Entry 8SWX (electron microscopy, 3.90 A resolution); this record covers chains D and F of the 8 polymer chains in the assembly.

== Chain D ==
Molecule: Transmembrane protein gp41
From: Human immunodeficiency virus 1
Amino-acid sequence (153 residues; each row starts with the number of its first residue):
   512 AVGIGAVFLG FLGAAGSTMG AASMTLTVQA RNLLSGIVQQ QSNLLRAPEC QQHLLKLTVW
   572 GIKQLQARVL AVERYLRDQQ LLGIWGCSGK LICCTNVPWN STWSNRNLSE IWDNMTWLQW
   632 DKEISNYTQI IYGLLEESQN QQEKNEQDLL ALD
Unresolved in the structure: 512-521, 548-570, 664
Cystine bridges: Cys598-Cys604
Glycans and other covalent adducts: N-acetylglucosamine (NAG) linked to Asn611, Asn618, Asn637
From the paper describing this entry:
  - mutagenesis - N611A: increased binding to experimental group

== Chain F ==
Molecule: Surface protein gp120
From: Human immunodeficiency virus 1
Amino-acid sequence (516 residues; row label = number of the first residue in the row; note: 13 numbers in that range are skipped by the numbering (no residue carries them; nothing is unmodelled there); a row labelled like 185A-185K holds insertion residues (185A, then the next letters in order); numbers below 1 keep their minus sign (Met-4 is residue -4)):
    -4 MDAMKRGLCC VLLLCGAVFV SPSQEIHARF RRGARAENLW VTVYYGVPVW KDAETTLFCA
    56 SDAKAYETKK HNVWATHCCV PTDPNPQEIH LENVTEEFNM WKNNMVEQMH TDIISLWDQS
   116 LKPCVKLTPL CVTLQCTNVT NNITDD
   150 MRGELKNCSF NMTTELRDKK QKVYSLFYRL DVVQIN
185A-185K ENQGNRSNNSN
   189 KEYRLINCNT SAITQACPKV SFEPIPIHYC APAGFAILKC KDKKFNGTGP CTNVSTVQCT
   249 HGIKPVVSTQ LLLNGSLAEE EVIIRSENIT NNAKNILVQL NESVQINCTR PNNNTRKSIR
   309 I
   312 GPGQWFYATG DIIGDIRQAH CNVSKATWNE TLGKVVKQLR KHFGNNTIIR FANSSGGDLE
   372 VTTHSFNCGG EFFYCNTSGL FNSTWISNTS VQGSNSTGSN DSITLPCRIK QIINMWQRIG
   432 QAMYAPPIQG VIRCVSNITG LILTRDGGST NSTTETFRPG GGDMRDNWRS ELYKYKVVKI
   492 EPLGVAPTRC KRRVVGRRRR RR
Unresolved in the structure: -4 to 31, 58-65, 185A-185K, 399-410, 458-463, 505-513
Cystine bridges: Cys54-Cys73, Cys119-Cys205, Cys126-Cys196, Cys131-Cys157, Cys218-Cys247, Cys228-Cys239, Cys296-Cys332, Cys379-Cys445, Cys386-Cys418
Glycans and other covalent adducts: N-acetylglucosamine (NAG) linked to Asn88, Asn156, Asn160, Asn197, Asn234, Asn241, Asn262, Asn276, Asn289, Asn295, Asn301, Asn333, Asn340, Asn387, Asn448
From the paper describing this entry:
  - mutagenesis - T465N: decreased binding to control group

== How chain D and chain F interact ==
Pairs across the interface (95):
  Phe522(D) - Ile84(F)  hydrophobic
  Leu523(D) - Pro43(F)
  Leu523(D) - Trp45(F)  hydrophobic
  Leu523(D) - Leu86(F)
  Gly524(D) - Ile84(F)
  Gly524(D) - Leu86(F)
  Ala526(D) - Pro43(F)
  Ala526(D) - Trp45(F)  hydrophobic
  Ala526(D) - Glu87(F)
  Ala526(D) - Val89(F)
  Gly527(D) - Glu87(F)
  Gly527(D) - Asn88(F)
  Gly527(D) - Val89(F)
  Met530(D) - Ala497(F)  hydrophobic
  Leu537(D) - Tyr40(F)
  Leu537(D) - Gly41(F)
  Leu537(D) - Val42(F)
  Gln540(D) - Gly41(F)  hydrogen bond (side chain-backbone)
  Leu544(D) - Tyr40(F)
  Leu544(D) - Ala221(F)
  Leu544(D) - Gly222(F)
  Leu544(D) - Ile491(F)  hydrophobic
  Leu544(D) - Pro493(F)  hydrophobic
  Gly547(D) - Ala221(F)
  Gly547(D) - Gln246(F)  hydrogen bond (backbone-side chain)
  Trp571(D) - His72(F)
  Lys574(D) - Thr51(F)
  Lys574(D) - Leu52(F)
  Lys574(D) - Asp107(F)  salt bridge
  Gln575(D) - Phe53(F)
  Ala582(D) - Ala221(F)
  Arg585(D) - Gly222(F)
  Arg585(D) - Lys490(F)
  Arg585(D) - Ile491(F)  hydrogen bond (side chain-backbone)
  Asp589(D) - Tyr40(F)
  Asp589(D) - Pro493(F)
  Asp589(D) - Leu494(F)
  Gln590(D) - Tyr40(F)
  Leu592(D) - Leu494(F)  hydrophobic
  Leu593(D) - Val38(F)  hydrophobic
  Leu593(D) - Tyr40(F)  hydrophobic
  Leu593(D) - Leu494(F)  hydrophobic
  Trp596(D) - Val38(F)  hydrophobic
  Trp596(D) - Leu494(F)  hydrophobic
  Trp596(D) - Arg503(F)  hydrogen bond (backbone-side chain)
  Gly597(D) - Arg503(F)
  Leu602(D) - Val38(F)
  Leu602(D) - Tyr39(F)
  Leu602(D) - Tyr40(F)  hydrogen bond (backbone-backbone)
  Ile603(D) - Thr37(F)
  Ile603(D) - Val38(F)
  Ile603(D) - Tyr39(F)  hydrophobic
  Cys604(D) - Thr37(F)
  Cys604(D) - Val38(F)  hydrogen bond (backbone-backbone)
  Cys605(D) - Thr37(F)
  Cys605(D) - Cys501(F)  disulfide
  Cys605(D) - Lys502(F)
  Cys605(D) - Arg503(F)  hydrogen bond (backbone-side chain)
  Thr606(D) - Val36(F)  hydrogen bond (side chain-backbone)
  Thr606(D) - Lys502(F)
  Thr606(D) - Arg503(F)  hydrogen bond (backbone-backbone)
  Asn607(D) - Trp35(F)
  Asn607(D) - Arg503(F)
  Val608(D) - Trp35(F)
  Val608(D) - Val36(F)  hydrogen bond (backbone-backbone)
  Pro609(D) - Leu34(F)
  Pro609(D) - Trp35(F)
  Trp610(D) - Leu34(F)  hydrogen bond (backbone-backbone)
  Trp610(D) - Trp35(F)
  Trp610(D) - Val36(F)  hydrophobic
  Trp610(D) - Pro498(F)  hydrophobic
  Leu619(D) - Leu34(F)  hydrophobic
  Leu619(D) - Pro498(F)
  Leu619(D) - Arg500(F)
  Ile622(D) - Pro498(F)  hydrophobic
  Trp623(D) - Tyr39(F)
  Trp623(D) - Ala497(F)  hydrophobic
  Trp623(D) - Pro498(F)  hydrogen bond (side chain-backbone)
  Trp623(D) - Thr499(F)
  Trp628(D) - Tyr39(F)  hydrophobic
  Trp628(D) - Val42(F)  hydrophobic
  Trp628(D) - Pro43(F)
  Trp628(D) - Val44(F)  hydrophobic
  Leu629(D) - Val44(F)
  Leu629(D) - Trp45(F)  hydrophobic
  Trp631(D) - Val496(F)  hydrogen bond (side chain-backbone)
  Trp631(D) - Ala497(F)
  Trp631(D) - Pro498(F)
  Asp632(D) - Lys46(F)  salt bridge
  Ile635(D) - Val496(F)
  Ile642(D) - Val496(F)  hydrophobic
  Tyr643(D) - Leu494(F)
  Leu646(D) - Val38(F)  hydrophobic
  Gln650(D) - Arg503(F)  hydrogen bond
  Gln653(D) - Arg503(F)  hydrogen bond
Also at the interface, not in a pair above, chain D (50 interface residues in all): Ala525, Ala533, Ala541, Leu545, Tyr586, Cys598, Trp614
Also at the interface, not in a pair above, chain F (44 interface residues in all): Ala224, Leu226, Thr244, Val489, Glu492, Gly495
Inter-chain disulfides: Cys605(D)-Cys501(F)

== In short ==
50 residues of chain D and 44 residues of chain F are in contact, with 1 disulfide bond, 15 hydrogen bonds and
2 salt bridges. Among the polar pairs are Lys574(D)-Asp107(F), Asp632(D)-Lys46(F) and Gln540(D)-Gly41(F). From
the paper: N611A of chain D increases binding to experimental group; T465N of chain F reduces binding to
control group.
Here chain D is Transmembrane protein gp41 and chain F is Surface protein gp120, both from Human
immunodeficiency virus 1. Entry 8SWX (BG505 Boost2 SOSIP.664 in complex with NHP polyclonal antibody Base4)
was determined by electron microscopy together with 8T2E, 8T2F, 8SWV and 8SWW from the same study.
